Entry 3RXW (X-ray diffraction, 1.26 A resolution); this record covers chain A.

== Chain A ==
Protein: Carbepenem-hydrolyzing beta-lactamase KPC
Source organism: Klebsiella pneumoniae
Notes: EC 3.5.2.6
UniProtKB: Q9F663 (BLKPC_KLEPN); residues 26-289 here = UniProt positions 26-289
Amino-acid sequence (264 residues; numbered 26 to 289; the number before each row is that of its first residue):
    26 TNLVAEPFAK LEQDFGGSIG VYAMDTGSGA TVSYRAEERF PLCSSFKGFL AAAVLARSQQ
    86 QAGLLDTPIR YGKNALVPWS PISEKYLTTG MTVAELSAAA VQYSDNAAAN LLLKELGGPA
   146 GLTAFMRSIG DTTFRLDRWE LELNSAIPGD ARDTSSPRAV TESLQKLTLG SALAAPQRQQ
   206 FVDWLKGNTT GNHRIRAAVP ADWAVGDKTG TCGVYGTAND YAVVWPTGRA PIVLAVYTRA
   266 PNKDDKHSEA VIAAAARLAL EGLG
Disulfide bonds: Cys68-Cys237
Reported in the primary citation:
  - catalytic residues: Ser70

== Summary ==
The paper reports the catalytic residue Ser70.
Chain A is Carbepenem-hydrolyzing beta-lactamase KPC (Klebsiella pneumoniae); the structure, KPC-2
carbapenemase in complex with PSR3-226, was determined by X-ray diffraction (same publication as 3RXX).
